Entry 1INL (X-ray diffraction, 1.50 A resolution); this record covers chains A and D of the 4 polymer chains in the assembly.

== Chain A (and D) ==
Name: Spermidine synthase
Organism: Thermotoga maritima
Notes: EC 2.5.1.16; chain D of this document is another copy of the same molecule, construct and numbering; everything in this record applies to it too
Reference sequence: Q9WZC2 (SPEE_THEMA); residues 1-296 here = UniProt positions 1-296
Chain sequence (296 residues; row label = number of the first residue in the row):
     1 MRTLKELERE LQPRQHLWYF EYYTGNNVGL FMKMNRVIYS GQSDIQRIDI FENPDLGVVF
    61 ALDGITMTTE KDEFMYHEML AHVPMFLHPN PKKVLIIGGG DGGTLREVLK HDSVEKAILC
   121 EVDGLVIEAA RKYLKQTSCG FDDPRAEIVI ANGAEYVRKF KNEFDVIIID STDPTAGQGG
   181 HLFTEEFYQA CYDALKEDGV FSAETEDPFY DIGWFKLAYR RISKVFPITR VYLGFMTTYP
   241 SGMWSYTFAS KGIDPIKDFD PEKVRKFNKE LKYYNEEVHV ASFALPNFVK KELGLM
Unresolved in the structure: 1, 172-181 (chain D: 1-3, 172-182)
Curated features (UniProtKB/Swiss-Prot):
  - active site: Asp170 (Proton acceptor)
  - binding site (S-methyl-5'-thioadenosine): Gln46, Glu121, Asn152, Gly153
  - binding site (spermidine): His77, Asp101, Asp170 to Asp173
  - mutagenesis: Tyr76 (Y76F: Reduces enzyme activity about 1000-fold), Asp101 (D101I: Reduces enzyme activity over 10000-fold), Asp170 (D170A: Reduces enzyme activity over 10000-fold), Asp173 (D173A: Reduces enzyme activity about 500-fold)
From the paper describing this entry:
  - conformationally variable residues (order/disorder transition): Ser171 to Gly180
  - specificity-determining residues: Asp101 (proposed by the authors, not directly observed)
  - catalytic residues: Tyr76, Asp170, Ser171 (proposed by the authors, not directly observed)

== How chain A and chain D interact ==
Residue-residue contacts (92):
  Phe20(A) with Phe20(D), hydrophobic; Phe31(D), hydrophobic
  Glu21(A) with Phe31(D)
  Tyr22(A) with Phe31(D), hydrophobic
  Tyr23(A) with Leu30(D)
  Asn26(A) with Lys33(D), hydrogen bond (backbone-side chain)
  Asn27(A) with Met32(D); Lys33(D), hydrogen bond (backbone-backbone); Asn53(D), hydrogen bond (backbone-side chain); Pro54(D); Asp55(D)
  Val28(A) with Phe31(D); Asn53(D); Leu56(D), hydrophobic
  Gly29(A) with Leu30(D); Phe31(D), hydrogen bond (backbone-backbone)
  Leu30(A) with Tyr23(D); Gly29(D); Phe31(D)
  Phe31(A) with Glu21(D); Tyr22(D), hydrophobic; Val28(D); Gly29(D), hydrogen bond (backbone-backbone); Leu30(D)
  Met32(A) with Asn27(D)
  Lys33(A) with Asn26(D), hydrogen bond (side chain-backbone); Asn27(D), hydrogen bond (backbone-backbone)
  Asn53(A) with Asn27(D), hydrogen bond (side chain-backbone); Val28(D)
  Pro54(A) with Asn27(D)
  Asp55(A) with Asn27(D), hydrogen bond
  Leu56(A) with Val28(D), hydrophobic; Phe209(D), hydrophobic; Tyr210(D)
  Lys71(A) with Phe209(D)
  Asp72(A) with Phe209(D)
  Phe74(A) with Phe288(D), hydrophobic
  Met75(A) with Phe288(D), hydrophobic
  Phe209(A) with Leu56(D), hydrophobic; Lys71(D); Asp72(D); Thr237(D)
  Leu233(A) with Phe235(D), hydrophobic
  Gly234(A) with Phe235(D)
  Phe235(A) with Leu233(D), hydrophobic; Gly234(D); Phe235(D), hydrophobic; Gly242(D); Met243(D), hydrophobic
  Thr237(A) with Phe209(D); Ser241(D)
  Ser241(A) with Thr237(D); Gly242(D)
  Gly242(A) with Phe235(D); Ser241(D)
  Met243(A) with Phe235(D), hydrophobic
  Leu271(A) with Asn287(D), hydrogen bond (backbone-side chain)
  Lys272(A) with Asn287(D); Phe288(D), hydrogen bond (backbone-backbone)
  Tyr273(A) with Pro286(D); Asn287(D), hydrogen bond (backbone-backbone); Phe288(D), hydrophobic
  Tyr274(A) with Asn287(D), hydrogen bond (backbone-side chain)
  Asn275(A) with Leu285(D), hydrogen bond (side chain-backbone); Pro286(D); Asn287(D), hydrogen bond; Lys290(D)
  Glu277(A) with Ala284(D); Lys290(D), salt bridge
  Val278(A) with Leu285(D); Pro286(D), hydrophobic
  Ala281(A) with Ala281(D); Ala284(D), hydrophobic
  Ala284(A) with Glu277(D); Ala281(D), hydrophobic
  Leu285(A) with Asn275(D), hydrogen bond (backbone-side chain); Glu277(D); Val278(D)
  Pro286(A) with Tyr273(D); Asn275(D); Val278(D), hydrophobic
  Asn287(A) with Leu271(D), hydrogen bond (side chain-backbone); Lys272(D); Tyr273(D), hydrogen bond (backbone-backbone); Tyr274(D), hydrogen bond (side chain-backbone); Asn275(D), hydrogen bond
  Phe288(A) with Phe74(D), hydrophobic; Met75(D), hydrophobic; Lys272(D), hydrogen bond (backbone-backbone); Tyr273(D), hydrophobic
  Lys290(A) with Asn275(D); Glu277(D), salt bridge
Interface residues without a listed pair, chain A (48 interface residues in all): Trp18, Thr24, Gly25, Tyr210, Met236, Thr238
Interface residues without a listed pair, chain D (48 interface residues in all): Trp18, Thr24, Gly25, Met236, Thr238

== Overview ==
The chain A/chain D interface involves 48 residues from each chain, with 21 hydrogen bonds and 2 salt bridges.
Polar contacts include Glu277(A)-Lys290(D), Asn26(A)-Lys33(D) and Asn27(A)-Asn53(D). UniProt lists active-site
residue Asp170(A), 4 S-methyl-5'-thioadenosine-binding residues, 6 spermidine-binding residues and 4
mutagenesis sites on chain A. The paper reports catalytic residues Tyr76(A), Asp170(A) and Ser171(A); the
specificity determinant Asp101(A).
Chain A and chain D are both Spermidine synthase (Thermotoga maritima); the structure, Crystal Structure of
Spermidine Synthase from Thermotoga Maritima, was determined by X-ray diffraction, deposited together with
1JQ3.
